4V1N - chains M and T of the 19 polymer chains in the assembly; structure by electron microscopy, 7.80 A resolution (low resolution: residue-level contacts below are approximate; hydrogen-bond / salt-bridge calls are withheld).

[Chain M]
Name: Transcription initiation factor iib
From: Saccharomyces cerevisiae
UniProtKB: P29055 (TF2B_YEAST); residue numbers follow UniProt; this construct covers 1-345
Sequence (345 residues; each row starts with the number of its first residue):
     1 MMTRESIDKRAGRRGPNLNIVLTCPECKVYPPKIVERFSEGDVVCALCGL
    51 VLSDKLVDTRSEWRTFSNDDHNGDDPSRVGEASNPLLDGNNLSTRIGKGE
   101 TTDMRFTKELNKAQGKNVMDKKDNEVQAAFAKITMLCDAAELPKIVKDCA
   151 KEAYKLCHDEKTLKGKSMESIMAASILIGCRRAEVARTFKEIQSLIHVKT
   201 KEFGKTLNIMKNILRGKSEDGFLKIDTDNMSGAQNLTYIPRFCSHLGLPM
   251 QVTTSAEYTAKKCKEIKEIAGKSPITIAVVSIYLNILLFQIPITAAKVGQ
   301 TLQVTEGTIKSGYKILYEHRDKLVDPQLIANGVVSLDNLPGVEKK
Not modelled in the structure: 1-21, 119-121, 214-232, 344-345
Metal / ion sites: Zn2+: Cys24, Cys27, Cys45, Cys48

[Chain T]
Molecule: Template DNA
Sequence (58 nucleotides; row label = number of the first residue in the row; note: 9 numbers in that range are skipped by the numbering (no residue carries them; nothing is unmodelled there)):
     2 GCGCAGTTGTGCTATGATATTT
    33 TACAACACACTATTATATACACAGCGTGCTACTGTT

[How chain M and chain T interact]
Pairs across the interface - 13 pairs, chain M then chain T:
  Arg64(M) - DT22(T)
  Arg64(M) - DT23(T)
  Asn68(M) - DT23(T)
  Asp69(M) - DT22(T)
  Asp69(M) - DT23(T)
  Lys164(M) - DC42(T)
  Gly271(M) - DC52(T)
  Lys272(M) - DC52(T)
  Lys272(M) - DA53(T)
  Ser273(M) - DC52(T)
  Ser273(M) - DA53(T)
  Thr276(M) - DA53(T)
  Thr308(M) - DC54(T)
Interface residues without a listed pair, chain M (12 interface residues in all): Ser67, Ala270, Val304

[Summary]
12 residues of chain M face 6 of chain T across their interface. Cys24(M), Cys27(M), Cys45(M) and Cys48(M)
coordinate Zn2+.
Here chain M is Transcription initiation factor iib (Saccharomyces cerevisiae) and chain T is Template DNA.
Entry 4V1N (Architecture of the RNA polymerase II-Mediator core transcription initiation complex) was
determined by electron microscopy (same publication as 4V1M and 4V1O).
